Entry 9E2Z (electron microscopy, 2.60 A resolution); this record covers chains 3 and F of the 13 polymer chains in the assembly.

Chain 3:
Molecule: Isoform 2 of DNA replication licensing factor MCM3
Organism: Homo sapiens
Notes: EC 3.6.4.12
UniProt: P25205 (MCM3_HUMAN), isoform P25205-2; residues -44 to 808 here correspond to UniProt positions 1-853 (UniProt number = residue number + 45)
Sequence (853 residues; row label = number of the first residue in the row; numbers below 1 keep their minus sign (Met-44 is residue -44)):
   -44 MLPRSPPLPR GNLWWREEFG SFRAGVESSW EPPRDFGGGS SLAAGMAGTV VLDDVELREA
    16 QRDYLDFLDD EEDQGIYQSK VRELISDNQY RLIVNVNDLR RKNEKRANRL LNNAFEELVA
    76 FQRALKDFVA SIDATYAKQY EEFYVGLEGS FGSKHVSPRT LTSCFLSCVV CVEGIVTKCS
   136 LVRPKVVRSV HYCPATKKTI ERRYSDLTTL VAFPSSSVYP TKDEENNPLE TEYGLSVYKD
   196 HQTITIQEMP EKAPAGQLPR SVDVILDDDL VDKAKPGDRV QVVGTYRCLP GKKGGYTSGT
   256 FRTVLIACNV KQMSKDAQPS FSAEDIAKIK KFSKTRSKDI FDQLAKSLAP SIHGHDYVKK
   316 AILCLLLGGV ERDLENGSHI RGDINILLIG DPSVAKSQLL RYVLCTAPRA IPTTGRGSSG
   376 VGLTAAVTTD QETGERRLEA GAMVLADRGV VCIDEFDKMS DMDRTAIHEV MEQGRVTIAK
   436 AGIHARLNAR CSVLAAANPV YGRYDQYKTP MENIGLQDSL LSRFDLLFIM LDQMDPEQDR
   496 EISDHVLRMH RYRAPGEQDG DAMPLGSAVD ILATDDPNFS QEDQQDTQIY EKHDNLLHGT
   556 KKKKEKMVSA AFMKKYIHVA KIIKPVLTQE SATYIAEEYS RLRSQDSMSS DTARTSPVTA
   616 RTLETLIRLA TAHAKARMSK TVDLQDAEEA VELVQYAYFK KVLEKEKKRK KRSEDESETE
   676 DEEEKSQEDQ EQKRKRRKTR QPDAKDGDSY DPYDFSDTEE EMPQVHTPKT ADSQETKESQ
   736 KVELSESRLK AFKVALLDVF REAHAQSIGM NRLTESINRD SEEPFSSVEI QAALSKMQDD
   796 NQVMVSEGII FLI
Unresolved in the structure: -44 to 8, 28, 269-272, 534-541, 661-808
Swiss-Prot annotation at these positions:
  - binding site (ADP): Ala350
  - modified residue: Lys248 (N6-acetyllysine)
Bound ions: Mg2+: Ser352 (together with ATP)
Ligand contacts:
  - ATP (adenosine-5'-triphosphate), molecule 1: Ser306, Ile307, His308, His310, Asp346, Pro347, Ser348, Val349, Ala350, Lys351, Ser352, Gln353, Glu410, Asn453, Ile497, His500, Val501
  - ATP, molecule 2: Glu427, Ser474, Arg478, Ala615, Arg616, Glu619

Chain F:
Molecule: Leading strand DNA template
Organism: synthetic construct
Sequence (40 nucleotides; numbered 24 to 63; the number before each row is that of its first residue):
    24 GTGATATCTG CTTTGGGTGG GTGGGTGGGT TGAGGCAATA
Bound ions: K+ site 1: DG38, DG39, DG42, DG43, DG46, DG50, DG51; K+ site 2: DG39, DG40, DG43, DG44, DG47, DG48, DG51, DG52

Chain 3 / chain F interface:
Pairs across the interface - 14 pairs, chain 3 then chain F:
  Lys248(3) with DT37(F), hydrogen bond to the base; DG42(F), phosphate contact
  Thr255(3) with DT41(F), hydrogen bond to the base
  Arg257(3) with DT41(F), salt bridge to the phosphate
  Ser374(3) with DA56(F), hydrogen bond to the phosphate
  Val376(3) with DG55(F), phosphate contact
  Ala381(3) with DG55(F), phosphate contact
  Val382(3) with DT54(F), sugar contact; DG55(F), hydrogen bond to the phosphate
  Thr383(3) with DT54(F), hydrogen bond to the phosphate
  Thr384(3) with DT54(F), hydrogen bond to the phosphate
  Arg391(3) with DT53(F), salt bridge to the phosphate; DT54(F), salt bridge to the phosphate
  Lys435(3) with DG55(F), salt bridge to the phosphate
Also at the interface, not in a pair above, chain 3 (15 interface residues in all): Ser253, Phe256, Gly377, Ala436

Summary:
15 residues of chain 3 face 7 of chain F across their interface, with 6 hydrogen bonds and 4 salt bridges.
Polar pairs include Lys248(3)-DT37(F), Thr255(3)-DT41(F) and Ser374(3)-DA56(F). Bound to chain 3: ATP. From
UniProt: ADP-binding residue Ala350(3) on chain 3.
Here chain 3 is Isoform 2 of DNA replication licensing factor MCM3 (Homo sapiens) and chain F is Leading
strand DNA template (synthetic construct). Entry 9E2Z (Cryo-EM structure of human CMG helicase stalled at
G4-containing DNA template) was determined by electron microscopy (same publication as 9E2W, 9E2Y and 9E2X).
